8XZJ - chains R and A of the 6 polymer chains in the assembly; structure by electron microscopy, 3.00 A resolution.

# Chain R
Name: Apelin receptor
Source organism: Homo sapiens
UniProtKB: P35414 (APJ_HUMAN); residues 1-380 here = UniProt positions 1-380
Sequence (380 residues; numbered 1 to 380; the number before each row is that of its first residue):
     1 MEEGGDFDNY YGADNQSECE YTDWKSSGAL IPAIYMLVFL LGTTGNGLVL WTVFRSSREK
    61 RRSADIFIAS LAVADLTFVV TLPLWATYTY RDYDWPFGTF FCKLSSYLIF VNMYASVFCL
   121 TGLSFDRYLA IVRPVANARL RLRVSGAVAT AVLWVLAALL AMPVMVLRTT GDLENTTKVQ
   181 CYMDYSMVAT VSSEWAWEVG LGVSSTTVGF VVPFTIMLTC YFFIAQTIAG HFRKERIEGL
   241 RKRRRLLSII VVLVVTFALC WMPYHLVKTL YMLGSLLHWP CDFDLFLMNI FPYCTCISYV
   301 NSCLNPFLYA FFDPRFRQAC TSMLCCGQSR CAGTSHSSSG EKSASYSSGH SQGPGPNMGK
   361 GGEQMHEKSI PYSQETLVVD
Not modelled in the structure: 1-17, 57-61, 326-380
UniProt features mapped onto this chain:
  - site (Required for APELA and APLN/apelin-13 interaction and signaling): Trp85, Arg168
  - glycosylation (N-linked (GlcNAc...) asparagine): Asn15, Asn175
Cystine bridges: Cys19-Cys281, Cys102-Cys181

# Chain A
Name: Guanine nucleotide-binding protein G(i) subunit alpha-1
Source organism: Homo sapiens
UniProtKB: P63096 (GNAI1_HUMAN); residues 1-354 here = UniProt positions 1-354
Sequence (354 residues; each row starts with the number of its first residue):
     1 MGCTLSAEDK AAVERSKMID RNLREDGEKA AREVKLLLLG AGESGKNTIV KQMKIIHEAG
    61 YSEEECKQYK AVVYSNTIQS IIAIIRAMGR LKIDFGDSAR ADDARQLFVL AGAAEEGFMT
   121 AELAGVIKRL WKDSGVQACF NRSREYQLND SAAYYLNDLD RIAQPNYIPT QQDVLRTRVK
   181 TTGIVETHFT FKDLHFKMFD VGAQRSERKK WIHCFEGVTA IIFCVALSDY DLVLAEDEEM
   241 NRMHASMKLF DSICNNKWFT DTSIILFLNK KDLFEEKIKK SPLTICYPEY AGSNTYEEAA
   301 AYIQCQFEDL NKRKDTKEIY THFTCSTDTK NVQFVFDAVT DVIIKNNLKD CGLF
Not modelled in the structure: 1-2, 55-181, 233-239
Differences from the reference sequence: conflict Asn47 (Ser in P63096), Ala203 (Gly in P63096), Ala245 (Glu in P63096), Ser326 (Ala in P63096)
UniProt features mapped onto this chain:
  - region: Lys35 to Lys46, Thr48 (G1 motif), Asp173 to Thr181 (G2 motif), Phe196 to Gly202, Gln204, Arg205 (G3 motif), Ile265 to Asp272 (G4 motif), Thr324, Cys325, Thr327 to Thr329 (G5 motif)
  - binding site (GTP): Glu43 to Lys46, Thr48, Ser151, Leu175 to Thr181, Asp200 to Gly202, Gln204, Asn269 to Asp272
  - binding site (Mg(2+)): Thr181
  - modified residue: Arg178 (ADP-ribosylarginine), Gln204 (Deamidated glutamine), Cys351 (ADP-ribosylcysteine)
  - lipidation: Gly2 (N-myristoyl glycine), Cys3 (S-palmitoyl cysteine)

# Chain R / chain A interface
Pairs across the interface (35):
  Arg62(R) with Asp350(A), hydrogen bond (side chain-backbone); Gly352(A)
  Ser63(R) with Asp350(A)
  Arg127(R) with Cys351(A); Leu353(A)
  Ala130(R) with Asn347(A), hydrogen bond (backbone-side chain); Cys351(A), hydrophobic
  Ile131(R) with Ile344(A); Leu348(A), hydrophobic; Leu353(A), hydrophobic
  Pro134(R) with Ile343(A), hydrophobic; Ile344(A), hydrophobic; Asn347(A)
  Val135(R) with Leu194(A), hydrophobic
  Ala138(R) with Arg32(A)
  Arg139(R) with Arg32(A)
  Thr227(R) with Ile344(A)
  Ile228(R) with Leu348(A), hydrophobic
  His231(R) with Asp341(A), salt bridge; Ile344(A); Lys345(A), hydrogen bond (backbone-side chain)
  Phe232(R) with Leu348(A), hydrophobic
  Arg233(R) with Glu318(A), salt bridge
  Arg236(R) with Glu308(A), salt bridge; Glu318(A), salt bridge
  Glu238(R) with Lys314(A)
  Lys242(R) with Asp315(A), hydrogen bond (side chain-backbone)
  Arg245(R) with Leu353(A); Phe354(A)
  Leu246(R) with Leu353(A); Phe354(A)
  Phe312(R) with Gly352(A); Leu353(A)
  Asp313(R) with Gly352(A)
  Pro314(R) with Phe354(A)
Other interface residues (no listed pair), chain R (28 interface residues in all): Arg141, Leu142, Ile224, Ile249, Ile250, Leu253
Other interface residues (no listed pair), chain A (20 interface residues in all): Asp193, Thr316, Lys349

# Summary
The interface between chain R and chain A involves 28 residues on one side and 20 on the other; the contacts
include 4 hydrogen bonds and 4 salt bridges. Among the polar pairs are His231(R)-Asp341(A),
Arg233(R)-Glu318(A) and Arg236(R)-Glu308(A).
Here chain R is Apelin receptor and chain A is Guanine nucleotide-binding protein G(i) subunit alpha-1, both
from Homo sapiens. Entry 8XZJ (Cryo-EM structure of the WN353-bound human APLNR-Gi complex) was determined by
electron microscopy together with 8XZG, 8XZF, 8XZH and 8XZI from the same study.
